Entry 2I25 (X-ray diffraction, 1.80 A resolution); this record covers chains N and L.

== Chain N ==
Molecule: New Antigen Receptor PBLA8
From: Ginglymostoma cirratum
Notes: fragment: variable domain
UniProtKB: Q8AXH5 (Q8AXH5_GINCI); residue numbers follow UniProt; this construct covers 1-112
Sequence (121 residues; row label = number of the first residue in the row):
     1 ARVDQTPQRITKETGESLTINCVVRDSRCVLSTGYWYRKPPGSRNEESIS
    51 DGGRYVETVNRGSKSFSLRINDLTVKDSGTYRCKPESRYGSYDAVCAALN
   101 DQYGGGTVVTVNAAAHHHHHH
Unresolved in the structure: 1, 116-121
Disulfides: Cys-22/Cys-83, Cys-29/Cys-96

== Chain L ==
Molecule: Lysozyme C
From: Gallus gallus
Notes: EC 3.2.1.17
UniProtKB: P00698 (LYSC_CHICK); residues 1-129 here correspond to UniProt positions 19-147 (UniProt number = residue number + 18)
Sequence (129 residues; numbered 1 to 129; the number before each row is that of its first residue):
     1 KVFGRCELAAAMKRHGLDNYRGYSLGNWVCAAKFESNFNTQATNRNTDGS
    51 TDYGILQINSRWWCNDGRTPGSRNLCNIPCSALLSSDITASVNCAKKIVS
   101 DGNGMNAWVAWRNRCKGTDVQAWIRGCRL
Swiss-Prot annotation at these positions:
  - active site: Glu-35, Asp-52
  - binding site (substrate): Asp-101
Disulfides: Cys-6/Cys-127, Cys-30/Cys-115, Cys-64/Cys-80, Cys-76/Cys-94

== How chain N and chain L interact ==
Contacting residue pairs - 39 pairs, chain N then chain L:
  Val-30(N) / Asn-103(L)
  Tyr-35(N) / Arg-73(L)  hydrogen bond
  Arg-61(N) / Asp-101(L)  hydrogen bond (side chain-backbone)
  Arg-61(N) / Gly-102(L)
  Glu-86(N) / Trp-62(L)
  Glu-86(N) / Arg-73(L)  salt bridge
  Ser-87(N) / Trp-62(L)
  Arg-88(N) / Trp-62(L)
  Arg-88(N) / Arg-73(L)
  Arg-88(N) / Leu-75(L)
  Arg-88(N) / Asp-101(L)  salt bridge
  Tyr-89(N) / Asp-48(L)
  Tyr-89(N) / Trp-62(L)
  Tyr-89(N) / Trp-63(L)  hydrogen bond (backbone-side chain)
  Tyr-89(N) / Ala-107(L)
  Gly-90(N) / Gln-57(L)
  Gly-90(N) / Ile-58(L)
  Gly-90(N) / Asn-59(L)  hydrogen bond (backbone-backbone)
  Gly-90(N) / Trp-63(L)
  Gly-90(N) / Ile-98(L)
  Gly-90(N) / Ala-107(L)  hydrogen bond (backbone-backbone)
  Ser-91(N) / Glu-35(L)  hydrogen bond
  Ser-91(N) / Asp-52(L)
  Ser-91(N) / Gln-57(L)
  Ser-91(N) / Ala-107(L)  hydrogen bond (backbone-backbone)
  Ser-91(N) / Trp-108(L)
  Ser-91(N) / Val-109(L)  hydrogen bond (side chain-backbone)
  Tyr-92(N) / Asn-46(L)
  Tyr-92(N) / Thr-47(L)  hydrogen bond
  Tyr-92(N) / Asp-48(L)
  Tyr-92(N) / Ser-50(L)
  Tyr-92(N) / Asp-52(L)  hydrogen bond (backbone-side chain)
  Tyr-92(N) / Asn-59(L)
  Tyr-92(N) / Val-109(L)
  Asp-93(N) / Val-109(L)
  Asp-93(N) / Arg-112(L)  salt bridge
  Asn-100(N) / Arg-61(L)
  Asn-100(N) / Trp-62(L)
  Asp-101(N) / Arg-61(L)  salt bridge
Also at the interface, not in a pair above, chain N (16 interface residues in all): Arg-28, Ser-32, Ala-97
Also at the interface, not in a pair above, chain L (23 interface residues in all): Leu-56

== In short ==
The interface between chain N and chain L involves 16 residues on one side and 23 on the other, with 10
hydrogen bonds and 4 salt bridges. Polar contacts include Glu-86(N)/Arg-73(L), Arg-88(N)/Asp-101(L) and
Asp-93(N)/Arg-112(L).
Chain N is New Antigen Receptor PBLA8 (Ginglymostoma cirratum) and chain L is Lysozyme C (Gallus gallus); the
structure, Crystal structure analysis of the nurse shark New antigen Receptor PBLA8 variable domain in complex
with ..., was determined by X-ray diffraction (same publication as 2I24, 2I26 and 2I27).
